PDB entry 2NZD | X-ray diffraction, 2.65 A resolution | chains J and D of the 10 polymer chains in the assembly

[Chain J]
Molecule: 145-nt DNA strand
Sequence (145 nucleotides; row label = number of the first residue in the row; numbers below 1 keep their minus sign (DA-72 is residue -72)):
   -72 ATCAATATCCACCTGCAGATACTACCAAAAGTGTATTTGGAAACTGCTCC
   -22 ATCAAAAGGCATGTTCAGCTGATTCAGCTGAACATGCCTTTTGATGGAGC
    28 AGTTTCCAAATACACTTTTGGTAGTATCTGCAGGTGGATATTGAT
Bound ions: Mn2+ site 1: DG-34, DG-33; Mn2+ site 2 near DG4 (its only coordinating residue here); Mn2+ site 3 near DG26 (its only coordinating residue here); Mn2+ site 4 near DG47 (its only coordinating residue here); Mn2+ site 5 near DG60 (its only coordinating residue here)

[Chain D]
Molecule: Histone H2B
Source organism: Xenopus laevis
UniProt: P02281 (H2B11_XENLA); residues -2 to 122 here correspond to UniProt positions 1-125 (UniProt number = residue number + 3)
Chain sequence (125 residues; each row starts with the number of its first residue; numbers below 1 keep their minus sign (Pro-2 is residue -2)):
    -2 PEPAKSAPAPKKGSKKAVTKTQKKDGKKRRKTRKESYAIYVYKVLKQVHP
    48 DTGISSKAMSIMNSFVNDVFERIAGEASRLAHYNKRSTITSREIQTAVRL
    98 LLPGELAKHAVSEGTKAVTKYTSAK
Unresolved in the structure: -2 to 27
Construct notes: variant Thr29 (Ser32 in P02281)
Swiss-Prot annotation at these positions:
  - modified residue: Lys13 (N6-acetyllysine)
Bound ions: Mn2+: Val45 (shared with 1 residue of chain E)

[Interface between chain J and chain D]
Residue-residue contacts (11):
  DC-26(J) - Lys28(D)  salt bridge to the phosphate
  DG47(J) - Ile36(D)  phosphate contact
  DG47(J) - Tyr37(D)  hydrogen bond to the phosphate
  DG48(J) - Arg30(D)  hydrogen bond to the sugar
  DG48(J) - Lys31(D)  phosphate contact
  DG48(J) - Glu32(D)  phosphate contact
  DG48(J) - Ser33(D)  hydrogen bond to the phosphate
  DT49(J) - Thr29(D)  phosphate contact
  DT49(J) - Arg30(D)  phosphate contact
  DT49(J) - Lys31(D)  hydrogen bond to the phosphate
  DA50(J) - Lys28(D)  phosphate contact
Interface residues without a listed pair, chain J (6 interface residues in all): DA37
Interface residues without a listed pair, chain D (9 interface residues in all): Thr85

[In short]
6 residues of chain J face 9 of chain D across their interface; the contacts include 4 hydrogen bonds and 1
salt bridge. Polar contacts include DG48(J)-Arg30(D), DG47(J)-Tyr37(D) and DG48(J)-Ser33(D). The Mn2+ site 1
is built by DG-34(J) and DG-33(J).
Here chain J is a 145-nt DNA strand and chain D is Histone H2B (Xenopus laevis). Entry 2NZD (Nucleosome core
particle containing 145 bp of DNA) was determined by X-ray diffraction.
